8A61 - chains C and O of the 17 polymer chains in the assembly; structure by electron microscopy, 5.40 A resolution (low resolution: residue-level contacts below are approximate; hydrogen-bond / salt-bridge calls are withheld).

# Chain C
Molecule: Anaphase-promoting complex subunit 1
Organism: Saccharomyces cerevisiae
UniProt: P53886 (APC1_YEAST); numbering as in UniProt (aligned over 1-1748)
Amino-acid sequence (1748 residues; each row starts with the number of its first residue):
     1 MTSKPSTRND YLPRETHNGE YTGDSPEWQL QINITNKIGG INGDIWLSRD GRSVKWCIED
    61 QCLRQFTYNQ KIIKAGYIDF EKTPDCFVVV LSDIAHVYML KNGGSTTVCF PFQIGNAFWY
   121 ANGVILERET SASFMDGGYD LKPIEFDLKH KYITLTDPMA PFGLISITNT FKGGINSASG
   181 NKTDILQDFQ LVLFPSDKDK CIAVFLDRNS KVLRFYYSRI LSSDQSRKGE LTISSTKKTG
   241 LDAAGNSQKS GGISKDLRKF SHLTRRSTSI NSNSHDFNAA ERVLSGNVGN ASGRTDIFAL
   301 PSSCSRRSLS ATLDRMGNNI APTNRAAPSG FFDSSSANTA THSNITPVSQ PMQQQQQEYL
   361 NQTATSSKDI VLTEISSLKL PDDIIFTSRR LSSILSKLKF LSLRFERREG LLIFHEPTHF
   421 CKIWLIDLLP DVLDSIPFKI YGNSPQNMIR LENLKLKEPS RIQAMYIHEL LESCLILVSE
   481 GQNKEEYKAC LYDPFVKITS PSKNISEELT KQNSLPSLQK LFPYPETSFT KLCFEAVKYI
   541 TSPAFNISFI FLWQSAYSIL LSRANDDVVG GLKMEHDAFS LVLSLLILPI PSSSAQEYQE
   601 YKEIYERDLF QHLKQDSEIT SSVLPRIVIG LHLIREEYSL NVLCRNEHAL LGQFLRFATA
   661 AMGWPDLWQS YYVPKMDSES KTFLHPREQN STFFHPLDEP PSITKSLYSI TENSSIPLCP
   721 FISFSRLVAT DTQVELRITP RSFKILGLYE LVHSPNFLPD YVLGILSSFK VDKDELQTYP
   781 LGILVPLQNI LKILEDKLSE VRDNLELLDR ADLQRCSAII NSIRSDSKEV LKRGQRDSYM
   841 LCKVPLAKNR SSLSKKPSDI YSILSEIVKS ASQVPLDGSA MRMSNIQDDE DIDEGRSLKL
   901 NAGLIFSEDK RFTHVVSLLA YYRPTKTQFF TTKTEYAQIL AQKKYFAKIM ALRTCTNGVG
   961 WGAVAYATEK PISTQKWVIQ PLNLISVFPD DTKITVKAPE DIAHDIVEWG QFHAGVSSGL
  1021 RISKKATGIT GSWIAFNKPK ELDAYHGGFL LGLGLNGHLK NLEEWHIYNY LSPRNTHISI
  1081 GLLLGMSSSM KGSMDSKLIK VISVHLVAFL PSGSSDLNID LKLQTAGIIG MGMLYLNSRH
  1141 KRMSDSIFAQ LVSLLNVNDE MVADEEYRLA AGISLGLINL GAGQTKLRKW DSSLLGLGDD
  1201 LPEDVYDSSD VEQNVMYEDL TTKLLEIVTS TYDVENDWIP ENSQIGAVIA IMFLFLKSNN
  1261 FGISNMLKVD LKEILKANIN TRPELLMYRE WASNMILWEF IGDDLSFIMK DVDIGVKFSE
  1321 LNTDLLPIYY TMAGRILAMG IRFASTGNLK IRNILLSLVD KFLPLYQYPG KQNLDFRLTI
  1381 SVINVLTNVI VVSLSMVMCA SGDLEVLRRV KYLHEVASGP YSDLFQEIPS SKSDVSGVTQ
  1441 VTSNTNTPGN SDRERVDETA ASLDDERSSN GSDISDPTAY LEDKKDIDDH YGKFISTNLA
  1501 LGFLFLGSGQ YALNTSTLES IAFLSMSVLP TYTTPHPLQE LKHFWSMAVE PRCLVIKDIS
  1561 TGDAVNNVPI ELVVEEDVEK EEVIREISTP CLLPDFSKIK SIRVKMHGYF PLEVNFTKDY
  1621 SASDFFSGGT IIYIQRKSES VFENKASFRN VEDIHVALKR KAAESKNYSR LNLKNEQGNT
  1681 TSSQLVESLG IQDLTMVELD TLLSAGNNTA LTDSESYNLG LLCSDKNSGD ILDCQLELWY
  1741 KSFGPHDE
Not modelled in the structure: 1-26, 134-141, 170-188, 224-366, 388-389, 676-691, 827-841, 853-854, 873-894, 1187-1212, 1425-1474, 1671-1677, 1706-1709, 1747-1748
Curated features (UniProtKB/Swiss-Prot):
  - modified residue: S1462 (Phosphoserine)

# Chain O
Molecule: Anaphase-promoting complex subunit 5
Organism: Saccharomyces cerevisiae
UniProt: Q08683 (APC5_YEAST); numbering as in UniProt (aligned over 1-685)
Amino-acid sequence (685 residues; numbered 1 to 685; the number before each row is that of its first residue):
     1 MSKYGPLGIT NFITPYDLCI LILIHAHCSQ DNGISVPTAV FLRLISPTRP SLEWNPLLKD
    61 NSNLRSSSIV PPPVLPILDN IIRILLDDKD GNKIALTLMG YLEAINGLDS INRLMMDLEK
   121 NCLVNNYRSM KMRTTSTRRQ MTRASFLGTF LSTCIRKYQI GDFEMRETIW INLQNFKTVF
   181 KHTPLWLRFK DNVHIQKVKN CLLANDEISV EDQQMVEFFQ HFNNGNDADS KTMNEENYGT
   241 LISIQHLQSI VNRQIVNWLD NTEFNLMGQE ETSSTYEEQS GLVFDLLDTL SLNDATKFPL
   301 IFILKYLEAI KENSYQTALD SLHNYFDYKS TGNSQNYFHI SLLSLATFHS SFNECDAAIN
   361 SFEEATRIAR ENKDMETLNL IMIWIINFIE VHPEYANRFY ITVEQIIKYL KNSSDVEDAN
   421 IFSNAYKFET LLSMVKESKT AEVSSSLLKF MAITLQNVPS QNFDLFQSLV SYEVKFWKEL
   481 GYESISDVYE KFLSKTSSSS LRNYDSSIIN QDIKVAFKAL EEDDFLKVKQ YLLKSESLEL
   541 DYDQKINLKY LRVKYLVKIG DYDLSMRLIN QYVKECCEEV ADSNWRFKFE IESINVLLLS
   601 DVGIRSLPKI IKLIDEYKEI GNPLRCVILL LKLCEVLIQV GKSMEAECLI SCNLSTILEF
   661 PFVRKKTDEL LESLSVEEDR DVQMT
Not modelled in the structure: 1-2, 261-275, 676-685

# How chain C and chain O interact
Residue-residue contacts (68; chain C residue first):
  N42(C) - S537(O)
  I58(C) - K534(O)
  I58(C) - S537(O)
  C62(C) - E312(O)
  C62(C) - N313(O)
  L63(C) - N313(O)
  R64(C) - N313(O)
  R64(C) - Y315(O)
  R64(C) - F352(O)
  R64(C) - E539(O)
  Q65(C) - E312(O)
  Q65(C) - N313(O)
  Q65(C) - S314(O)
  Q65(C) - Y315(O)
  Q65(C) - Q316(O)
  F66(C) - Q316(O)
  T67(C) - Q316(O)
  T67(C) - T317(O)
  M99(C) - E354(O)
  N102(C) - D356(O)
  G103(C) - E354(O)
  G103(C) - D356(O)
  E526(C) - K529(O)
  S528(C) - D561(O)
  S528(C) - L564(O)
  V569(C) - F525(O)
  N641(C) - D563(O)
  V642(C) - V602(O)
  L643(C) - Y562(O)
  L643(C) - V596(O)
  L643(C) - S600(O)
  R645(C) - S600(O)
  R645(C) - D601(O)
  D774(C) - N570(O)
  Q777(C) - R605(O)
  Y779(C) - R605(O)
  L781(C) - R605(O)
  L784(C) - R605(O)
  I860(C) - L448(O)
  I863(C) - S445(O)
  I863(C) - K449(O)
  L864(C) - A452(O)
  I867(C) - Y426(O)
  I867(C) - K449(O)
  S870(C) - K411(O)
  S870(C) - N412(O)
  A871(C) - K411(O)
  A871(C) - N412(O)
  A871(C) - S413(O)
  A871(C) - S414(O)
  S872(C) - S414(O)
  F1642(C) - L607(O)
  F1642(C) - P608(O)
  S1682(C) - I611(O)
  L1689(C) - L633(O)
  L1689(C) - L637(O)
  L1689(C) - K642(O)
  L1689(C) - E645(O)
  G1690(C) - K642(O)
  I1691(C) - K642(O)
  L1694(C) - I604(O)
  V1697(C) - I604(O)
  V1697(C) - V640(O)
  E1698(C) - D601(O)
  E1698(C) - V602(O)
  E1698(C) - I604(O)
  T1701(C) - Q639(O)
  T1701(C) - V640(O)
Also at the interface, not in a pair above, chain C (48 interface residues in all): E59, Q61, Y98, L100, E647, T778, P780, S852, S1688
Also at the interface, not in a pair above, chain O (51 interface residues in all): D415, F422, E442, L538, G560, M566, L597, E619

# Summary
Chain C and chain O form an interface of 48 and 51 residues respectively.
Chain C is Anaphase-promoting complex subunit 1 and chain O is Anaphase-promoting complex subunit 5, both from
Saccharomyces cerevisiae; the structure, S. cerevisiae apo phosphorylated APC/C, was determined by electron
microscopy.
